PDB entry 5J2D | X-ray diffraction, 2.10 A resolution | chains A and P of the 4 polymer chains in the assembly

[Chain A]
Name: DNA polymerase beta
Source organism: Homo sapiens
Notes: EC 2.7.7.7, 4.2.99.-
Reference sequence: P06746 (DPOLB_HUMAN); numbering as in UniProt (aligned over 1-335)
Chain sequence (335 residues; each row starts with the number of its first residue):
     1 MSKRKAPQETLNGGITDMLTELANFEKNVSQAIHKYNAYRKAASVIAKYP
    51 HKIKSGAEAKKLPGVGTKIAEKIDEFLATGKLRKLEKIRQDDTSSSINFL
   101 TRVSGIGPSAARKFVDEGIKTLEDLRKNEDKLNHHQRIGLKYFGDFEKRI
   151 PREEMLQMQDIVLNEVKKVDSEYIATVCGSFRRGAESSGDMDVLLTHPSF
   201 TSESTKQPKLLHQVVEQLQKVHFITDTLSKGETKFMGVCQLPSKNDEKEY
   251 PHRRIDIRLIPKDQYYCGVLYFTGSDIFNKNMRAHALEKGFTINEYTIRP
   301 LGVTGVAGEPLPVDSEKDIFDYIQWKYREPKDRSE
Unresolved in the structure: 1-9
Ion coordination: Na+ site 1: Lys60, Leu62, Val65 (shared with 1 residue of chain D); Na+ site 2: Thr101, Val103, Ile106 (shared with DG9(P) of chain P); Mg2+ site 1: Asp190, Asp192 (together with DUP); Mg2+ site 2: Asp190, Asp192, Asp256 (together with DUP)
Ligand contacts: DUP (2'-deoxyuridine 5'-alpha,beta-imido-triphosphate): Gly179, Ser180, Arg183, Ser188, Gly189, Asp190, Asp192, Asp256, Tyr271, Phe272, Thr273, Gly274, Ser275, Asp276, Asn279
Swiss-Prot annotation at these positions:
  - region: Arg183 to Asp192 (DNA-binding)
  - active site: Lys72 (Nucleophile)
  - binding site (K(+)): Lys60, Leu62, Val65, Thr101, Val103, Ile106
  - binding site (Na(+)): Lys60, Leu62, Val65, Thr101, Val103, Ile106
  - binding site (dATP): Arg149, Ser180, Arg183, Gly189, Asp190
  - binding site (dCTP): Arg149, Ser180, Arg183, Gly189, Asp190
  - binding site (dGTP): Arg149, Ser180, Arg183, Gly189, Asp190, Asp192
  - binding site (dTTP): Arg149, Ser180, Arg183, Gly189, Asp190
  - binding site (Mg(2+)): Asp190, Asp192, Asp256
  - modified residue: Lys72 (N6-acetyllysine), Arg83 (Omega-N-methylarginine), Arg152 (Omega-N-methylarginine)
  - cross-link (Glycyl lysine isopeptide (Lys-Gly)): Lys41 (interchain with G-Cter in ubiquitin), Lys61 (interchain with G-Cter in ubiquitin), Lys81 (interchain with G-Cter in ubiquitin)
  - natural variant: Leu22 (L22P: Found in a gastric cancer sample; uncertain significance), Tyr39 (Y39C: Found in a gastric cancer sample; uncertain significance), Gly118 (G118V: Decreased DNA-directed DNA polymerase activity), Arg137 (R137Q: Decreased function in base-excision repair), Arg149 (R149I: Decreased DNA-directed DNA polymerase activity), Asp160 (D160N: Found in a gastric cancer sample; uncertain significance), Cys239 (C239R: Found in a gastric cancer sample; uncertain significance), Lys289 (K289M: Found in a colon cancer sample; uncertain significance), Asn294 (N294D: Found in a gastric cancer sample; uncertain significance), Glu295 (E295K: Found in a gastric cancer sample; uncertain significance)
  - mutagenesis: Phe25 (F25W: No effect on 5'-dRP lyase activity. Decreased ssDNA binding), His34 (H34G: Decreased 5'-dRP lyase activity. Decreased ssDNA binding), Lys35 (K35A: Decreased 5'-dRP lyase activity. Decreased ssDNA binding. Loss of 5'-dRP lyase activity; when associated with A-68 and A-72. Decreased ssDNA binding; when associated with A-68 and A-72 ...), Tyr39 (Y39F: No effect on 5'-dRP lyase activity; Y39Q: Abolishes DNA polymerase and 5'-dRP lyase activity), Lys41 (K41R: Abolishes ubiquitination; when associated with R-61 and R-81), Lys60 (K60A: Decreased 5'-dRP lyase activity. Decreased ssDNA binding), Lys61 (K61R: Abolishes ubiquitination; when associated with R-41 and R-81), Lys68 (K68A: No effect on 5'-dRP lyase activity. Decreased ssDNA binding. Loss of 5'-dRP lyase activity; when associated with A-35 and A-72. Decreased ssDNA binding; when associated with A-35 and A-72 ...), Glu71 (E71Q: No effect on 5'-dRP lyase activity. No effect on structure shown by circular dichroism. No effect on ssDNA binding), Lys72 (K72A: Severely reduced 5'-dRP lyase activity. Does not affect ssDNA binding. Loss of 5'-dRP lyase activity; when associated with A-35 and A-68. Decreased ssDNA binding ...), Glu75 (E75A: Slightly decreased 5'-dRP lyase activity. Decreased ssDNA binding. No effect on structure shown by circular dichroism), Lys81 (K81R: Abolishes ubiquitination; when associated with R-41 and R-61), 5 further mutagenesis entries in UniProt
Reported in the primary citation:
  - binding site for Primer Strand (chain P): Tyr271

[Chain P]
Molecule: Primer Strand
Sequence (10 nucleotides; each row starts with the number of its first residue):
     1 GCTGATGCGC
Ion coordination: Na+: DG9 (shared with Thr101(A), Val103(A), Ile106(A) of chain A)

[How chain A and chain P interact]
Pairs across the interface - 18 pairs, chain A then chain P:
  Val103(A) with DG9(P), phosphate contact
  Ser104(A) with DG9(P), phosphate contact
  Gly105(A) with DC8(P), sugar contact; DG9(P), hydrogen bond to the phosphate
  Ile106(A) with DG9(P), phosphate contact
  Gly107(A) with DC8(P), hydrogen bond to the phosphate
  Pro108(A) with DC8(P), phosphate contact
  Ser109(A) with DG7(P), phosphate contact; DC8(P), hydrogen bond to the phosphate
  Ala110(A) with DC8(P), hydrogen bond to the phosphate
  His135(A) with DG9(P), sugar contact
  Lys234(A) with DG9(P), base contact
  Met236(A) with DG9(P), phosphate contact
  Arg254(A) with DG9(P), phosphate contact; DC10(P), salt bridge to the phosphate
  Asp256(A) with DC10(P), phosphate contact
  Tyr271(A) with DC10(P), hydrogen bond to the base
  Phe272(A) with DC10(P), phosphate contact
Other interface residues (no listed pair), chain A (16 interface residues in all): Asp190

[Summary]
16 residues of chain A and 4 residues of chain P are in contact; the contacts include 5 hydrogen bonds and 1
salt bridge. Among the polar pairs are Tyr271(A)-DC10(P), Gly105(A)-DG9(P) and Gly107(A)-DC8(P). Ligands of
chain A: compound DUP. From the paper: a binding site for Primer Strand (chain P) at Tyr271(A).
Chain A is DNA polymerase beta (Homo sapiens) and chain P is Primer Strand; the structure, Ternary complex
crystal structure of DNA polymerase Beta with C:C mismatch at the primer terminus, was determined by X-ray
diffraction together with 5J0O, 5J0P, 5J0Q, 5J0R, 5J0S, 5J0T and 16 further entries from the same study.
